PDB entry 1X8P | X-ray diffraction, 0.85 A resolution | chain A

Chain A:
Protein: Nitrophorin 4
Source organism: Rhodnius prolixus
Reference sequence: Q94734 (NP4_RHOPR); residues 1-184 here correspond to UniProt positions 22-205 (UniProt number = residue number + 21)
Chain sequence (184 residues; row label = number of the first residue in the row):
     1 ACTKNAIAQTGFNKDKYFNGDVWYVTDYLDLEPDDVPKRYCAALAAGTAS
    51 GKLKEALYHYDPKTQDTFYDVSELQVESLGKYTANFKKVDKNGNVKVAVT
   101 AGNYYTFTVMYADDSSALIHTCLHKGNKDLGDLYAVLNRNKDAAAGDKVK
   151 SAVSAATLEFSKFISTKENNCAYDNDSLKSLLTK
Disulfides: Cys-2/Cys-122, Cys-41/Cys-171
Ion coordination: heme Fe: His-59 (together with ammonia)
Residues lining bound ligands:
  - heme (HEM): Val-25, Tyr-28, Val-36, Pro-37, Tyr-40, Ala-42, Leu-44, Glu-55, Leu-57, His-59, Phe-68, Asp-70, Phe-86, Lys-88, Tyr-105, Phe-107, Ile-119, Thr-121, Leu-123, Lys-125, Lys-128, Leu-133
  - ammonia (NH3): His-59, Leu-123, Leu-133
Curated features (UniProtKB/Swiss-Prot):
  - binding site (heme): His-59

Summary:
Bound to chain A: heme and ammonia. Curated annotation (UniProt) lists heme-binding residue His-59.
Chain A is Nitrophorin 4 (Rhodnius prolixus); the structure, 0.85 A Crystal Structure Of Nitrophorin 4 From
Rhodnius Prolixus Complexed With Ammonia at pH 7.4, was determined by X-ray diffraction together with 1X8N,
1X8O and 1X8Q from the same study.
